7Y0J - chains M and D of the 12 polymer chains in the assembly; structure by electron microscopy, 3.62 A resolution.

== Chain M ==
Molecule: Erythrocyte membrane protein 2 variant TM284var1
Organism: Plasmodium falciparum
UniProt: I1X0L2 (I1X0L2_PLAFA); residues 1-2367 here = UniProt positions 1-2367
Amino-acid sequence (2373 residues; numbered 1 to 2373; the number before each row is that of its first residue):
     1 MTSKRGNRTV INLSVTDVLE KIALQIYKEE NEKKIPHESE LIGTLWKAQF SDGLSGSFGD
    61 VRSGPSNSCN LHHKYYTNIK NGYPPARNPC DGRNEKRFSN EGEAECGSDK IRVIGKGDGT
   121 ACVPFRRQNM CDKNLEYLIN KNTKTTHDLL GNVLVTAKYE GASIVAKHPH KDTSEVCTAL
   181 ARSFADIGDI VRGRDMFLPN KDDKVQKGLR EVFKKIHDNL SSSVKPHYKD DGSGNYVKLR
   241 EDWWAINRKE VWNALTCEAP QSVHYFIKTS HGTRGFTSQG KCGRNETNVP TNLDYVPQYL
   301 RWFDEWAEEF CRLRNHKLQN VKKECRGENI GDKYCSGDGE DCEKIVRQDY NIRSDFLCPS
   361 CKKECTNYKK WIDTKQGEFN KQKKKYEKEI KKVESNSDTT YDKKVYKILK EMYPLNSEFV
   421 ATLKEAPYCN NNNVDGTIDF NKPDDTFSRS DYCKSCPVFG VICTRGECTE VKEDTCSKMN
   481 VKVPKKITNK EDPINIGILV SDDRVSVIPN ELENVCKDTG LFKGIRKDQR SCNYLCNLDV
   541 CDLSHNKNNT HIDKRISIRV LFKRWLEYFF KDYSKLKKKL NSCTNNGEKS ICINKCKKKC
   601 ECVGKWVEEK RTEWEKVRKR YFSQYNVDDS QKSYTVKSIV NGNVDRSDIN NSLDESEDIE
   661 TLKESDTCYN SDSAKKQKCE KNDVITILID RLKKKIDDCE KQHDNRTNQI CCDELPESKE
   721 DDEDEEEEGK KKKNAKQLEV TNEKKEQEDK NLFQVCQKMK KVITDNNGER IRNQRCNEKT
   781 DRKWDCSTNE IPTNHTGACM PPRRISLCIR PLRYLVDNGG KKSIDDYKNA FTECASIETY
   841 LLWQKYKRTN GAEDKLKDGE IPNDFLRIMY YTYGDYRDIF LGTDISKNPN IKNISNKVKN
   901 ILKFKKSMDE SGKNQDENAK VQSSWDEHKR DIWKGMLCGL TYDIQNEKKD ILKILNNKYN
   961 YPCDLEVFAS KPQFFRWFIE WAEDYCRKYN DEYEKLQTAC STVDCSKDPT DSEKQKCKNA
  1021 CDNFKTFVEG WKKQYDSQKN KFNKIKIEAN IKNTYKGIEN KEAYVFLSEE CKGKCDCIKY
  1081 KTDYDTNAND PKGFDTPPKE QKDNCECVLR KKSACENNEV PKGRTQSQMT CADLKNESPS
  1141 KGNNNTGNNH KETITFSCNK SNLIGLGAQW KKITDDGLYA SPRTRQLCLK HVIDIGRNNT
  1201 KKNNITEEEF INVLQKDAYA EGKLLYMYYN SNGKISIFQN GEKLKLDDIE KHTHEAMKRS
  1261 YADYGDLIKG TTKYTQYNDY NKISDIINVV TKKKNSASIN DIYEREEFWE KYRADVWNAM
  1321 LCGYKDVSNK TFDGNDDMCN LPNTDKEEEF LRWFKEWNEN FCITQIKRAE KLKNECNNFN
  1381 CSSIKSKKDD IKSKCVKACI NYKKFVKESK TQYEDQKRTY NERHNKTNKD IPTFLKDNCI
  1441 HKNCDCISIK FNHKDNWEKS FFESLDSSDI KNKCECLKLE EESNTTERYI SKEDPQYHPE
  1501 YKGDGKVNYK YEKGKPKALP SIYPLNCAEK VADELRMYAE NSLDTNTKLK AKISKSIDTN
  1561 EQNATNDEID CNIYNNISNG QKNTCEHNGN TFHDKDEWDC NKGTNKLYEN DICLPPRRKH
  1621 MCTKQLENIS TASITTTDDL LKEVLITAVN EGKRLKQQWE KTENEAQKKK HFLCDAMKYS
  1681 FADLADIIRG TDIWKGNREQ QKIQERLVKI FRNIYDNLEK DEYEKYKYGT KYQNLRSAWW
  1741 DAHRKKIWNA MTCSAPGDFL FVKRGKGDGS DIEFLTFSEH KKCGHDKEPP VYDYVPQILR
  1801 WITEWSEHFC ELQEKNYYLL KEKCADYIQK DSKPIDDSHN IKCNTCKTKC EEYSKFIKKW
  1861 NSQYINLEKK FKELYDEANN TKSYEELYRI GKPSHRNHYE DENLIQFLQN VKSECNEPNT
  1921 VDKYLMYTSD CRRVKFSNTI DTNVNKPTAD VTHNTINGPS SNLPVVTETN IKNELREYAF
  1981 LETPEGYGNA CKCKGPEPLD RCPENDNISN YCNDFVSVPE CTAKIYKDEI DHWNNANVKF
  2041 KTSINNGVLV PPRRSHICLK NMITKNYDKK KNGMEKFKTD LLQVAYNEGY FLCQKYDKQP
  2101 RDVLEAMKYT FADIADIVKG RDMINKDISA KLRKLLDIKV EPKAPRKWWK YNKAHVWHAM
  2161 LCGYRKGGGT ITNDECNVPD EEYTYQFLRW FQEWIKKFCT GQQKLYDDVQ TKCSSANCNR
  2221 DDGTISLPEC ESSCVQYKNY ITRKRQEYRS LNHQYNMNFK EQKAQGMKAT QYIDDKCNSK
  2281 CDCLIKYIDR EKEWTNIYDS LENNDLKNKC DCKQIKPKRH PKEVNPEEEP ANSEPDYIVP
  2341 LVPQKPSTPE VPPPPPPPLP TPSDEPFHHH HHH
Not modelled in the structure: 1-1595, 1662-1670, 1756-1786, 1819-1844, 1875-1900, 1942-2373
Cystine bridges: C1600-C1613
Sequence notes: expression tag (2368-2373)
From the paper describing this entry:
  - mutagenesis - E1705A/R1706A/K1709A, E1705A/R1706A/D1716A: decreased binding to Fcmu-J

== Chain D ==
Molecule: Immunoglobulin heavy constant mu
Organism: Homo sapiens
UniProt: P01871 (IGHM_HUMAN); residues 229-576 here correspond to UniProt positions 106-453 (UniProt number = residue number - 123)
Amino-acid sequence (383 residues; numbered 194 to 576; the number before each row is that of its first residue):
   194 ASAWSHPQFE KGGGSGGGSG GSAWSHPQFE KIDTTIAELP PKVSVFVPPR DGFFGNPRKS
   254 KLICQATGFS PRQIQVSWLR EGKQVGSGVT TDQVQAEAKE SGPTTYKVTS TLTIKESDWL
   314 GQSMFTCRVD HRGLTFQQNA SSMCVPDQDT AIRVFAIPPS FASIFLTKST KLTCLVTDLT
   374 TYDSVTISWT RQNGEAVKTH TNISESHPNA TFSAVGEASI CEDDWNSGER FTCTVTHTDL
   434 PSPLKQTISR PKGVALHRPD VYLLPPAREQ LNLRESATIT CLVTGFSPAD VFVQWMQRGQ
   494 PLSPEKYVTS APMPEPQAPG RYFAHSILTV SEEEWNTGET YTCVVAHEAL PNRVTERTVD
   554 KSTGKPTLYN VSLVMSDTAG TCY
Not modelled in the structure: 194-344, 569-576
Cystine bridges: C367-C426, C474-C536
Covalent attachments: N-acetylglucosamine (NAG) linked to N563
Sequence notes: expression tag (194-228)
UniProt features mapped onto this chain:
  - glycosylation (N-linked (GlcNAc...) asparagine): N332 (complex), N395, N402

== Chain M / chain D interface ==
Pairs across the interface (7):
  R1698(M) - R467(D)
  K1702(M) - R467(D)
  E1705(M) - N465(D)
  E1705(M) - L466(D)
  R1706(M) - R467(D)  hydrogen bond (side chain-backbone)
  R1706(M) - E468(D)  salt bridge
  K1709(M) - L466(D)
Interface residues without a listed pair, chain M (7 interface residues in all): I1629, T1631
From the paper, about this interface:
  - pairs named by the authors: R1706(M)-E468(D)

== In short ==
The interface between chain M and chain D involves 7 residues on one side and 4 on the other; the contacts
include 1 hydrogen bond and 1 salt bridge. Polar pairs include R1706(M)-E468(D) and R1706(M)-R467(D). The
paper describes a contact between R1706(M) and E468(D). From the paper: E1705A/R1706A/K1709A and
E1705A/R1706A/D1716A of chain M reduce binding to Fcmu-J.
Here chain M is Erythrocyte membrane protein 2 variant TM284var1 (Plasmodium falciparum) and chain D is
Immunoglobulin heavy constant mu (Homo sapiens). Entry 7Y0J (Cryo-EM structure of human IgM-Fc in complex with
the J chain and the P. falciparum TM284VAR1) was determined by electron microscopy (same publication as 7Y0H,
7Y09 and 7YG2).
